PDB entry 8FNQ | electron microscopy, 2.80 A resolution | chains A and E of the 12 polymer chains in the assembly

[Chain A]
Molecule: Lamina-associated polypeptide 2, isoform alpha, Integrase chimera
From: Homo sapiens
Notes: EC 2.7.7.-, 3.1.-.-
UniProtKB: chimeric construct of P42166, P12497: residues -53 to -3 from P42166 (LAP2A_HUMAN) positions 50-100 (UniProt number = residue number + 103); residues 1-288 from P12497 positions 1148-1435 (UniProt number = residue number + 1147)
Sequence (364 residues; each row starts with the number of its first residue; numbers below 1 keep their minus sign (Gly-75 is residue -75)):
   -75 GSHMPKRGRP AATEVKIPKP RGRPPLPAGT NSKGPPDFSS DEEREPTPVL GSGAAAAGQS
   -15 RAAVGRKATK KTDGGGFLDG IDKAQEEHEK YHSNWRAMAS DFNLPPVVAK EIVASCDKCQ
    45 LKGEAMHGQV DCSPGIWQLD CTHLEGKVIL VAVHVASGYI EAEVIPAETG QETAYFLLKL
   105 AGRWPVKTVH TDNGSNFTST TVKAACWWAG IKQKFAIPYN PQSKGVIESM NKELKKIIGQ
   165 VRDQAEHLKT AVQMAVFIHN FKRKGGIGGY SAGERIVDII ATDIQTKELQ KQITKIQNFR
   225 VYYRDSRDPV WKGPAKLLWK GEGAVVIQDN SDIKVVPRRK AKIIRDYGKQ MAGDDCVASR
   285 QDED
Disordered / not traced: -75 to 0, 229-235, 269-288
Sequence notes: expression tag (-75 to -54); conflict Gln-17 (Arg86 in P42166); linker (-2 to 0); engineered mutation Lys138 (Glu1285 in P12497), Ala140 (Gly1287 in P12497), Lys148 (Gln1295 in P12497)
Ion coordination: Zn2+: His12, His16, Cys40, Cys43; Mg2+ site 1: Asp64, Asp116 (together with OZ1); Mg2+ site 2: Asp64, Glu152 (together with OZ1)
Ligand contacts: OZ1 (4-amino-N-[(2,4-difluorophenyl)methyl]-1-hydroxy-6-(6-hydroxyhexyl)-2-oxo-1,2-dihydro-1,8-naphthyridine-3-carboxamide): Asp64, Cys65, Asp116, Asn117, Gly118, Pro142, Tyr143, Pro145, Gln146, Lys148, Glu152
Reported in the primary citation:
  - binding site for OZ1: Asn117, Gly118, Pro142, Tyr143
  - conformationally variable residues: Tyr143
  - catalytic residues: Glu152 (citing earlier work)
  - mutagenesis - G140A (3- to 5-fold), Q148K (5- to 10-fold): decreased catalytic activity
  - mutagenesis - E138K: unchanged catalytic activity
  - mutagenesis - Q148K: decreased growth
  - mutagenesis - E138K/G140A/Q148K (1.0 kcal/mol): decreased binding to DTG (from molecular simulation)

[Chain E]
Molecule: 27-nt DNA strand
Sequence (27 nucleotides; row label = number of the first residue in the row):
    15 ACTGCTAGAG ATTTTCCCGC CCACGCT
Disordered / not traced: 34-41

[Chain A / chain E interface]
Contacting residue pairs - 26 pairs, chain A then chain E:
  His51(A) - DG18(E)  sugar contact
  Gly52(A) - DT17(E)  hydrogen bond to the phosphate
  Gly52(A) - DG18(E)  hydrogen bond to the phosphate
  Gln53(A) - DT17(E)  hydrogen bond to the base
  Gln53(A) - DC19(E)  phosphate contact
  Val54(A) - DG18(E)  phosphate contact
  Val54(A) - DC19(E)  hydrogen bond to the phosphate
  His114(A) - DT17(E)  salt bridge to the phosphate
  Lys138(A) - DC16(E)  salt bridge to the phosphate
  Ala140(A) - DT17(E)  phosphate contact
  Ile141(A) - DC16(E)  phosphate contact
  Ile141(A) - DT17(E)  hydrogen bond to the phosphate
  Asn144(A) - DG18(E)  hydrogen bond to the phosphate
  Gln146(A) - DG18(E)  sugar contact
  Ser147(A) - DT17(E)  hydrogen bond to the phosphate
  Gly149(A) - DG18(E)  hydrogen bond to the base
  Gly149(A) - DC19(E)  sugar contact
  Val150(A) - DC19(E)  sugar contact
  Val150(A) - DT20(E)  phosphate contact
  Glu152(A) - DG18(E)  base contact
  Ser153(A) - DG18(E)  base contact
  Ser153(A) - DC19(E)  hydrogen bond to the base
  Ser153(A) - DT20(E)  hydrogen bond to the sugar
  Met154(A) - DT20(E)  sugar contact
  Met154(A) - DA21(E)  phosphate contact
  Glu157(A) - DA21(E)  sugar contact
Interface residues without a listed pair, chain A (21 interface residues in all): Asp55, Val79, His183, Arg187
Interface residues without a listed pair, chain E (7 interface residues in all): DG22

[Overview]
21 residues of chain A face 7 of chain E across their interface, with 10 hydrogen bonds and 2 salt bridges.
Among the polar pairs are Gln53(A)-DT17(E), Gly149(A)-DG18(E) and Ser153(A)-DC19(E). Chain A binds compound
OZ1. From the paper: the catalytic residue Glu152(A); G140A and Q148K of chain A reduce catalytic activity; 4
substitutions were tested in all.
Chain A is Lamina-associated polypeptide 2, isoform alpha, Integrase chimera (Homo sapiens) and chain E is a
27-nt DNA strand; the structure, Structure of E138K/G140A/Q148K HIV-1 intasome with 4d bound, was determined
by electron microscopy (same publication as 8FND, 8FNG, 8FNH, 8FNJ, 8FNL, 8FNM, 8FNO and 8FNP).
